PDB entry 5VP5 | X-ray diffraction, 1.80 A resolution | chain A

[Chain A]
Protein: 3-oxoacyl-acyl-carrier protein reductase FabG4
Organism: Mycobacterium smegmatis
Notes: EC 1.1.1.100
Reference sequence: A0QPE7 (A0QPE7_MYCS2); residue numbers follow UniProt; this construct covers 2-450
Chain sequence (472 residues; each row starts with the number of its first residue; numbers below 1 keep their minus sign (Met-21 is residue -21)):
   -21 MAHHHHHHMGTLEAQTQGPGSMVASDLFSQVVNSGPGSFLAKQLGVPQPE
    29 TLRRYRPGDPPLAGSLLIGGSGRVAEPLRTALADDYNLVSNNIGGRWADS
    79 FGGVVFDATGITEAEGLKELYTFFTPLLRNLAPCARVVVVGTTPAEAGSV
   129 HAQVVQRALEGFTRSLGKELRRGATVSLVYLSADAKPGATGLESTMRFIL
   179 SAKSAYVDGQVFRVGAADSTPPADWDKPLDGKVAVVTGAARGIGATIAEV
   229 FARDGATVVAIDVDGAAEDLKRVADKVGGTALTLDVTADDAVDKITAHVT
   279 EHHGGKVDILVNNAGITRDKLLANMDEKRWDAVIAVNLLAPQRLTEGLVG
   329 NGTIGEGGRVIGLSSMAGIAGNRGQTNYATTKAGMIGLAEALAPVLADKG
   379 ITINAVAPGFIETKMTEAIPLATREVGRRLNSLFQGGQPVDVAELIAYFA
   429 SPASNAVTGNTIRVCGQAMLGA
Unresolved in the structure: -21 to 25, 392-405
Construct notes: initiating methionine (-21); expression tag (-20 to 1)
Residues lining bound ligands: NAD (nicotinamide-adenine-dinucleotide): Gly216, Ala218, Arg219, Gly220, Ile221, Gly222, Asp240, Val241, Leu262, Asp263, Val264, Thr265, Asn291, Ala292, Gly293, Ile294, Val314, Leu341, Ser342, Ser343, Tyr356, Lys360, Pro386, Gly387, Ile389, Thr391

[Overview]
Chain A binds NAD.
Chain A is 3-oxoacyl-acyl-carrier protein reductase FabG4 (Mycobacterium smegmatis); the structure, Crystal
structure of a 3-oxoacyl-acyl-carrier protein reductase FabG4 from Mycobacterium smegmatis bound to NAD, was
determined by X-ray diffraction, deposited together with 3U0B.
